4H6B - chains A and D of the 3 polymer chains in the assembly; structure by X-ray diffraction, 1.35 A resolution.

[Chain A (and D)]
Protein: Allene oxide cyclase
Source organism: Physcomitrella patens
Notes: EC 5.3.99.6; chain D of this document is another copy of the same molecule, construct and numbering; everything in this record applies to it too
Reference sequence: Q8GS38 (Q8GS38_9BRYO); residues 1-189 here = UniProt positions 1-189
Chain sequence (195 residues; numbered -5 to 189; the number before each row is that of its first residue; numbers below 1 keep their minus sign (Gly-5 is residue -5)):
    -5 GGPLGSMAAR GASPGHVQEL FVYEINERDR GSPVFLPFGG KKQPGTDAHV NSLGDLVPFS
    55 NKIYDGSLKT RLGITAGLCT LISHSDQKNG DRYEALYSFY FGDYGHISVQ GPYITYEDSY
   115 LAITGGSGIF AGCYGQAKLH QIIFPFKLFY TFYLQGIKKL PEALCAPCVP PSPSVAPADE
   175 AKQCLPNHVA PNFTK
Disordered / not traced: -5 to 9
Construct notes: expression tag (-5 to 0)
Ligand contacts: 10X / 10Y: Glu18, Pro27, Val28, Phe29, Val51, Phe53, Asn55, Cys73, Tyr87, Ala89, Tyr91, Tyr107, Leu133, Phe138, Pro139, Leu142, Tyr144
Reported in the primary citation:
  - catalytic residues: Glu18, Asn20, Ser26, Pro27, Asn55
  - binding site for the ligand 10Y: Glu18, Asn20, Ser26, Pro27, Asn55, Cys73, Ala89, Tyr91, Tyr107, Leu133, Leu142
  - mutagenesis - F29I/F140V, F140V: unchanged catalytic activity on 12-HPETE-derived allene oxide
  - mutagenesis - F29I/F140V, F140V: unchanged catalytic activity on 18:3(n-3)-derived allene oxide

[Chain A / chain D interface]
Contacting residue pairs - 45 pairs, chain A then chain D:
  Arg24(A) with Leu47(D); Ile76(D)
  Gly25(A) with Leu47(D)
  Ser26(A) with Leu47(D)
  Val28(A) with Leu47(D)
  Leu30(A) with Phe32(D)
  Phe32(A) with Phe32(D), hydrophobic
  Pro52(A) with Gly48(D); Thr74(D)
  Phe53(A) with Leu47(D)
  Ser54(A) with Ile76(D)
  Ala70(A) with Ile76(D), hydrophobic; Glu88(D)
  Gly71(A) with Thr74(D); Ile76(D)
  Leu72(A) with Leu72(D), hydrophobic; Thr74(D)
  Tyr91(A) with Gln104(D), hydrogen bond (backbone-side chain)
  Ser92(A) with Glu88(D), hydrogen bond
  Tyr94(A) with Arg86(D); Glu88(D), hydrogen bond; Gly105(D); Pro106(D)
  His100(A) with Gln104(D); Gly105(D); Tyr114(D); Leu115(D); Ala116(D)
  Ser102(A) with Gln104(D)
  Val103(A) with Gln104(D), hydrogen bond (backbone-side chain)
  Gln104(A) with Leu90(D); Gln104(D), hydrogen bond
  Thr118(A) with Gln104(D), hydrogen bond; Ile117(D); Thr118(D)
  Gly119(A) with Ala116(D)
  Gly120(A) with Ala116(D); Gly129(D); Gln130(D)
  Ser121(A) with Tyr114(D); Gln130(D)
  Gly122(A) with Gln130(D), hydrogen bond (backbone-side chain)
  Ala125(A) with Gln130(D)
  Gly126(A) with Tyr128(D)
  Thr188(A) with Arg86(D)
Also at the interface, not in a pair above, chain A (30 interface residues in all): Leu50, Ile68, Leu90
Also at the interface, not in a pair above, chain D (21 interface residues in all): Leu50

[Summary]
30 residues of chain A face 21 of chain D across their interface; the contacts include 7 hydrogen bonds. Among
the polar pairs are Tyr91(A)-Gln104(D), Ser92(A)-Glu88(D) and Tyr94(A)-Glu88(D). The paper reports catalytic
residues Glu18(A), Asn20(A) and Ser26(A) among others; F29I/F140V and F140V of chain A leave catalytic
activity on 12-HPETE-derived allene oxide unchanged.
Both chains are Allene oxide cyclase (Physcomitrella patens). Entry 4H6B (Structural basis for allene oxide
cyclization in moss) was determined by X-ray diffraction, deposited together with 4H69, 4H6A and 4H6C.
